Entry 6I7I (X-ray diffraction, 2.33 A resolution); this record covers chain A.

== Chain A ==
Name: Adenosine monophosphate-protein transferase FICD
From: Homo sapiens
Notes: EC 2.7.7.-, 3.1.4.-
Reference sequence: Q9BVA6 (FICD_HUMAN); residues 104-445 here = UniProt positions 104-445
Amino-acid sequence (343 residues; each row starts with the number of its first residue):
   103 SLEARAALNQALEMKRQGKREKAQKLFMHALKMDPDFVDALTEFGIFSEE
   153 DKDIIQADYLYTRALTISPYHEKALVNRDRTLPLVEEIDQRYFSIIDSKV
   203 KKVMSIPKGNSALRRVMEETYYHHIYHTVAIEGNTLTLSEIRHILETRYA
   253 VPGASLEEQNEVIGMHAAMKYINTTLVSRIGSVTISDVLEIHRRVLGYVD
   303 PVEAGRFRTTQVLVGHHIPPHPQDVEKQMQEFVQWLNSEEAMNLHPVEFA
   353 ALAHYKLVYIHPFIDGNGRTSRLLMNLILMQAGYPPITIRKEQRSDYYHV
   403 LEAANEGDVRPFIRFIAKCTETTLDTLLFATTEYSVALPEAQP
Disordered / not traced: 437-445
Construct notes: expression tag (103); engineered mutation A256 (Lys in Q9BVA6)
Metal / ion sites: Mg2+: D367 (together with ATP)
Ligand contacts:
  - ATP (adenosine-5'-triphosphate): T230, I233, E234, V316, H318, H319, H356, V360, H363, I366, D367, G368, N369, G370, R371, R374, Y399, Y400, L403, E404, N407
  - 3,6,9,12,15,18-hexaoxaicosane-1,20-diol (P33): Q330, E333, F334, W337, E342, L354, Y357, K358, Y361, I362, V411
Swiss-Prot annotation at these positions:
  - motif: T230 to G235 (Inhibitory (S/T)XXXE(G/N) motif)
  - active site: H363
  - binding site (ATP): E234, V316 to H319, D367 to R374, Y399, Y400, N407
  - site: E234 (Important for autoinhibition of adenylyltransferase activity)
  - modified residue: T183 (O-AMP-threonine)
  - glycosylation: N275 (N-linked (GlcNAc...) asparagine)
  - natural variant: R374 (R374H: In SPG92; uncertain significance)
  - mutagenesis: T168 (T168A: Does not affect level of auto-AMPylation), S170 (S170A: Does not affect level of auto-AMPylation), Y172 (Y172F: Does not affect level of auto-AMPylation), T183 (T183A: Decreased AMPylation), E234 (E234G: Promotes adenylyltransferase activity), L258 (L258D: Abolishes homodimerization), N275 (N275Q: Strongly decreased N-glycosylation. Abolished N-glycosylation; when associated with Q-446), H363 (H363A: Abolishes adenylyltransferase activity)
Reported in the primary citation:
  - Mg2+ coordination: D367
  - catalytic residues: H363
  - mutagenesis - E234G: increased catalytic activity on ATP
  - mutagenesis - H363A: abolished catalytic activity
  - mutagenesis - L258D: unchanged stability in response to ATP

== Summary ==
Ligands of chain A: ATP and 3,6,9,12,15,18-hexaoxaicosane-1,20-diol. Curated annotation (UniProt) lists
active-site residue H363, 16 ATP-binding residues and 8 mutagenesis sites. From the paper: the catalytic
residue H363; E234G increases catalytic activity on ATP; 3 substitutions were tested in all.
Chain A is Adenosine monophosphate-protein transferase FICD (Homo sapiens); the structure, Crystal structure
of dimeric FICD mutant K256A complexed with MgATP, was determined by X-ray diffraction together with 6I7G,
6I7H, 6I7J, 6I7K and 6I7L from the same study.
